PDB entry 8FEE | electron microscopy, 2.90 A resolution | chains B and I of the 10 polymer chains in the assembly

[Chain B]
Molecule: Virulence factor Mce family protein
From: Mycolicibacterium smegmatis MC2 155
UniProt: A0QNR3 (A0QNR3_MYCS2); residue numbers follow UniProt; this construct covers 1-343
Sequence (343 residues; each row starts with the number of its first residue):
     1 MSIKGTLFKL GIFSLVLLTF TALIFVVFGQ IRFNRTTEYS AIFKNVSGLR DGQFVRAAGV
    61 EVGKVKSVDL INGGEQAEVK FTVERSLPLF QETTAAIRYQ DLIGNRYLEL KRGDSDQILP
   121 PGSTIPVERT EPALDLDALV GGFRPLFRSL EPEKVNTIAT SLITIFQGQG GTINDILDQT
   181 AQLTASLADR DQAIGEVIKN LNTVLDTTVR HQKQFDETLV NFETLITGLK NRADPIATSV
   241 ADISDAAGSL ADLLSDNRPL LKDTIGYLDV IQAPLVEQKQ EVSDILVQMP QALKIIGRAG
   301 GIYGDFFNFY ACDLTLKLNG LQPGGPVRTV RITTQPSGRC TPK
Not modelled in the structure: 1-2, 320-326
Disulfides: Cys312-Cys340

[Chain I]
Molecule: Conserved hypothetical integral membrane protein Yrbe1a
From: Mycolicibacterium smegmatis MC2 155
UniProt: I7F4Q4 (I7F4Q4_MYCS2); residues 1-266 here = UniProt positions 1-266
Sequence (266 residues; each row starts with the number of its first residue):
     1 MTASTDGFVD YLRGQLEKPL ATVGGFFKMS VMTGKALFTR PFQWKEFVLQ SWFLIRVAFL
    61 PTLAVSIPLT VLIIFTLNIL LAEFGAADVS GAGAALGAVT QLGPLVTVLV VAGAGSTAIC
   121 ADLGARTVRE EIDALEVLGI DPIERLVVPR VVASTFVAFM LNGAVITIGL VGGFFFGVYI
   181 QNVSAGAYVS TLTLLTGFPE VLISVVKATL FGMIAGLVGC YRGLTVAGGS KGVGTAVNET
   241 LVLCVVALFA VNVVLTTIGV RFGTGR
Not modelled in the structure: 1-15

[Interface between chain B and chain I]
Contacting residue pairs (36):
  Ile3(B) - Lys45(I)
  Thr6(B) - Val48(I)
  Thr6(B) - Trp52(I)
  Lys9(B) - Trp52(I)
  Leu10(B) - Val48(I)
  Leu10(B) - Ser51(I)
  Leu10(B) - Ile55(I)  hydrophobic
  Phe13(B) - Trp52(I)  hydrophobic
  Phe13(B) - Phe59(I)  hydrophobic
  Ser14(B) - Phe156(I)
  Ser14(B) - Met160(I)  hydrogen bond
  Leu17(B) - Met160(I)  hydrophobic
  Leu17(B) - Ala164(I)  hydrophobic
  Leu18(B) - Phe159(I)  hydrophobic
  Leu18(B) - Met160(I)  hydrophobic
  Phe20(B) - Thr167(I)
  Thr21(B) - Phe159(I)
  Thr21(B) - Gly163(I)
  Ile24(B) - Gly163(I)
  Ile24(B) - Ile166(I)  hydrophobic
  Ile24(B) - Thr167(I)
  Ile24(B) - Val201(I)  hydrophobic
  Phe25(B) - Val201(I)  hydrophobic
  Phe25(B) - Val205(I)  hydrophobic
  Val27(B) - Thr193(I)
  Phe28(B) - Ala95(I)  hydrophobic
  Phe28(B) - Leu170(I)  hydrophobic
  Phe28(B) - Leu192(I)
  Phe28(B) - Thr193(I)
  Phe28(B) - Thr196(I)
  Phe28(B) - Gly197(I)
  Phe28(B) - Phe198(I)
  Gly29(B) - Phe198(I)
  Gln30(B) - Thr193(I)  hydrogen bond
  Ile31(B) - Phe198(I)  hydrophobic
  Asn105(B) - Leu194(I)
Also at the interface, not in a pair above, chain B (20 interface residues in all): Leu7, Asp101
Also at the interface, not in a pair above, chain I (25 interface residues in all): Leu49, Leu161

[In short]
20 residues of chain B and 25 residues of chain I are in contact; the contacts include 2 hydrogen bonds. Polar
contacts include Ser14(B)-Met160(I) and Gln30(B)-Thr193(I).
Here chain B is Virulence factor Mce family protein and chain I is Conserved hypothetical integral membrane
protein Yrbe1a, both from Mycolicibacterium smegmatis MC2 155. Entry 8FEE (Structure of Mce1 transporter from
Mycobacterium smegmatis in the absence of LucB (Map2)) was determined by electron microscopy together with
8FED and 8FEF from the same study.
